Entry 2Y4A (X-ray diffraction, 2.70 A resolution); this record covers chain A.

[Chain A]
Name: D-alanyl-D-alanine carboxypeptidase
Source organism: Actinomadura sp
Notes: EC 3.4.16.4
Reference sequence: P39045 (DAC_ACTSP); residues 1-466 here correspond to UniProt positions 50-515 (UniProt number = residue number + 49)
Amino-acid sequence (466 residues; row label = number of the first residue in the row):
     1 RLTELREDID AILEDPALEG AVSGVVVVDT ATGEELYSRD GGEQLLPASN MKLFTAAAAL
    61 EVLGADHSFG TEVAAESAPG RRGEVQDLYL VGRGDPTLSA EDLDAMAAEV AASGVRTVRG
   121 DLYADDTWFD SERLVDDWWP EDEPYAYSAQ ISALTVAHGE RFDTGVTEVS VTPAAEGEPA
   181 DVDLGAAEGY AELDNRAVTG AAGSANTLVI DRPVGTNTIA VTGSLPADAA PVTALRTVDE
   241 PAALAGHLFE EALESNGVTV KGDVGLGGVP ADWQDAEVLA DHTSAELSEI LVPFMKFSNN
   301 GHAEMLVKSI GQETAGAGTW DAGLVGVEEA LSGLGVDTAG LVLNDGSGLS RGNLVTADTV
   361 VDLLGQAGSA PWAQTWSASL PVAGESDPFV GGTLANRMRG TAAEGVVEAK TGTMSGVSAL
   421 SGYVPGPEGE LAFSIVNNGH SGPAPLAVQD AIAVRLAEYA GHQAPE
Glycans and other covalent adducts: {[(2-chlorobenzoyl)amino]methyl}boronic acid (BH6) linked to Ser49
Metal / ion sites: Mg2+: Glu188, His247, Glu251
Residues lining bound ligands: BH6 ({[(2-chlorobenzoyl)amino]methyl}boronic acid): Ala48, Lys52, Tyr147, Ser298, Asn300, Ser347, Gly348, Leu349, Gly412, Thr413, Met414
Curated features (UniProtKB/Swiss-Prot):
  - active site: Ser49 (Acyl-ester intermediate), Lys52 (Proton acceptor), Ser298
  - binding site (substrate): Lys410

[Overview]
Covalently linked compound BH6: at Ser49. Glu188, His247 and Glu251 form the Mg2+ site. Curated annotation
(UniProt) lists 3 active-site residues and substrate-binding residue Lys410.
Chain A is D-alanyl-D-alanine carboxypeptidase (Actinomadura sp); the structure, Unexpected tricovalent
binding mode of boronic acids within the active site of a penicillin binding protein, was determined by X-ray
diffraction, deposited together with 3ZVT, 3ZVW, 2Y55 and 2Y59.
